7NQ7 - chain AAA; structure by X-ray diffraction, 1.70 A resolution.

== Chain AAA ==
Protein: Bromodomain-containing protein 2
Organism: Homo sapiens
UniProt: P25440 (BRD2_HUMAN); residue numbers follow UniProt; this construct covers 344-455
Chain sequence (115 residues; each row starts with the number of its first residue):
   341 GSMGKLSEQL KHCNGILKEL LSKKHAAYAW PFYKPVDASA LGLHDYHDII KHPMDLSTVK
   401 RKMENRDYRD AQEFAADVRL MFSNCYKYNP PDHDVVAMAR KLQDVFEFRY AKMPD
Unresolved in the structure: 341-342
Sequence notes: expression tag (341-343)
Ligand contacts: UL8 (N-ethyl-3-(1-methyl-1,2,3-triazol-4-yl)-4-[(1S)-1-phenylethoxy]benzamide): Trp370, Pro371, Phe372, Val376, Leu381, Leu383, Cys425, Tyr428, Asn429, Pro430, His433, Val435, Met438

== Summary ==
Chain AAA binds compound UL8.
Chain AAA is Bromodomain-containing protein 2 (Homo sapiens); the structure, C-TERMINAL BROMODOMAIN OF HUMAN
BRD2 WITH (S)-N-ethyl-3-(1-methyl-1H-1,2,3-triazol-4-yl)-4-(1-phenylethoxy)benzamide, was determined by X-ray
diffraction (same publication as 7NQJ, 7NQ5, 7NQ8, 7NQ9 and 7NQI).
